8RB8 - chains C and D of the 7 polymer chains in the assembly; structure by electron microscopy, 3.41 A resolution.

Chain C:
Molecule: Ion-translocating oxidoreductase complex subunit C
Source organism: Azotobacter vinelandii DJ
Notes: EC 7.-.-.-
Reference sequence: C1DMA6 (C1DMA6_AZOVD); residues 1-496 here = UniProt positions 1-496
Sequence (496 residues; row label = number of the first residue in the row):
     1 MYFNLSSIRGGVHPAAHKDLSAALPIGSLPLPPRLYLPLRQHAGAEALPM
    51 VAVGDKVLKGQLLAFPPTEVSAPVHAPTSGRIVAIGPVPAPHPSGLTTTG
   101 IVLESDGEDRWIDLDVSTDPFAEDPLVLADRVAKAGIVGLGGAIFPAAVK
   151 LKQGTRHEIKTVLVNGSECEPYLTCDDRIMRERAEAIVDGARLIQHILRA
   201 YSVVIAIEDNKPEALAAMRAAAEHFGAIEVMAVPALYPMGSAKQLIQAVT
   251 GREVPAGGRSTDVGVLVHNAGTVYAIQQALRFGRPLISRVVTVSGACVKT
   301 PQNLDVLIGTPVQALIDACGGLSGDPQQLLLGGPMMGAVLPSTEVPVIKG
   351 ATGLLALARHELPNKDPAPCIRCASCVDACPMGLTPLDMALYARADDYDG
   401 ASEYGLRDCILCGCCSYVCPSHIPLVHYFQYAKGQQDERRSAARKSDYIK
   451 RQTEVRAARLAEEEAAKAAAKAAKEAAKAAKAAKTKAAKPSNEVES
Unresolved in the structure: 1-2, 479-496
Bound ions: 4Fe-4S cluster Fe site 1: Cys-370, Cys-373, Cys-376, Cys-419; 4Fe-4S cluster Fe site 2: Cys-380, Cys-409, Cys-412, Cys-415
Small-molecule neighbours:
  - FMN (flavin mononucleotide): Gly-139, Leu-140, Gly-141, Gly-142, Ala-143, Lys-150, Asn-165, Ser-167, Glu-168, Cys-169, Glu-170, Asp-176, Tyr-237, Gly-240, Ser-241, Ala-242, Val-267, His-268, Asn-269, Thr-272, Met-336, Ile-410, Cys-412
  - 4Fe-4S cluster (SF4), molecule 1: Cys-370, Ile-371, Arg-372, Cys-373, Ala-374, Ser-375, Cys-376, Leu-387, Val-418, Cys-419, Pro-420, Ser-421, Ile-423, Leu-425
  - 4Fe-4S cluster (SF4), molecule 2: Cys-380, Pro-381, Met-382, Leu-384, Pro-386, Met-389, Cys-409, Ile-410, Leu-411, Cys-412, Gly-413, Cys-414, Cys-415, Val-426, Phe-429

Chain D:
Molecule: Ion-translocating oxidoreductase complex subunit D
Source organism: Azotobacter vinelandii DJ
Notes: EC 7.-.-.-
Reference sequence: C1DMA5 (C1DMA5_AZOVD); numbering as in UniProt (aligned over 1-366)
Sequence (366 residues; row label = number of the first residue in the row):
     1 MSTISVAAGPFAHDRSSVNRIMLDVCLALTPATLFGLVMFGWPAINLWLV
    51 TCVSALAIEAACLRLLGQPMRRLLDGSALLTGWLLAISLPPWAPWWIGVG
   101 GSLFAIGIGKQLYGGIGQNPFNPAMLARVALLIAFPLQMTTWALPHPLFS
   151 SSAPGFFDSLAITFAGAPLADGMTGATALGNLKTELTLNRTAQEILEGGF
   201 STISALFGSTPGSLGETSELLLLVGGVWLVLRRIIHWEIPVAILASVFVM
   251 ATLAYLINPERYAGGLYQLTSGGLILCAFFIATDPVTSPISRVGRLIFGV
   301 GCGVLIYVIRTWGSFPEAAAFAVLFMNALTPLIDRYWRPRAYGRNVRGKP
   351 LVAAKWTSQVKEVDKV
Unresolved in the structure: 1-4, 354-366
Glycans and other covalent adducts: flavin mononucleotide (FMN) linked to Thr-177
Small-molecule neighbours:
  - FMN (flavin mononucleotide), molecule 1: Ser-88, Met-125, Arg-128, Leu-132, Trp-142, Ala-178, Leu-179, Gly-180, Gly-212, Ser-213, Glu-216, Gly-272, Gly-273, Leu-276, Cys-277, Ile-281, Pro-316, Glu-317, Ala-318, Ala-319, Ala-320, Phe-321
  - FMN, molecule 2: Leu-132, Thr-140, Thr-184, Phe-315, Pro-316
  - riboflavin (RBF): Ile-21, Met-22, Val-25, Ser-77, Leu-80, Thr-81, Leu-84, Lys-110, Ile-116, Gly-117, Asn-119, Asn-122, Pro-123, Ala-124, Ile-235, Phe-280, Ile-281, Thr-283, Asp-284, Pro-285, Val-286

Interface between chain C and chain D:
Residue-residue contacts - 69 pairs, chain C then chain D:
  Arg-9(C) with Arg-340(D), hydrogen bond (side chain-backbone); Ala-341(D), hydrogen bond (side chain-backbone)
  Pro-93(C) with Val-6(D)
  Lys-243(C) with Tyr-342(D), hydrogen bond (backbone-side chain)
  Gln-247(C) with Tyr-342(D)
  Glu-253(C) with Arg-340(D), salt bridge; Tyr-342(D); Gly-343(D), hydrogen bond (side chain-backbone)
  Val-254(C) with Tyr-342(D), hydrogen bond (backbone-side chain); Gly-343(D)
  Pro-255(C) with Gly-343(D); Leu-351(D)
  Ala-256(C) with Gly-343(D), hydrogen bond (backbone-backbone); Arg-344(D); Pro-350(D)
  Gln-328(C) with Ala-7(D)
  Leu-330(C) with Phe-11(D), hydrophobic
  Pro-334(C) with Pro-10(D); Phe-11(D), hydrogen bond (backbone-backbone)
  Met-335(C) with Pro-10(D); Ala-12(D), hydrophobic
  Val-339(C) with Ala-7(D); Phe-11(D), hydrophobic
  Leu-362(C) with Phe-11(D), hydrophobic
  Pro-363(C) with Phe-11(D); His-13(D)
  Lys-365(C) with Pro-10(D)
  Asp-366(C) with Arg-71(D), salt bridge
  Pro-369(C) with Arg-72(D); Ile-116(D); Gln-118(D)
  Cys-370(C) with Gly-117(D)
  Ile-371(C) with Ile-116(D), hydrophobic; Pro-285(D); Val-286(D)
  Arg-372(C) with Pro-285(D); Val-286(D), hydrogen bond (side chain-backbone); Ser-288(D); Ile-290(D); Asp-334(D), salt bridge
  Ala-374(C) with Ile-290(D)
  Val-377(C) with Pro-339(D), hydrophobic
  Asp-378(C) with His-236(D)
  Met-382(C) with Ala-341(D); Tyr-342(D), hydrogen bond (backbone-backbone)
  Gly-383(C) with Pro-339(D); Arg-340(D); Ala-341(D)
  Thr-385(C) with Pro-339(D)
  Leu-387(C) with Ile-290(D), hydrophobic
  Glu-403(C) with Arg-338(D)
  Tyr-404(C) with Arg-338(D)
  Arg-407(C) with Arg-344(D)
  Asp-408(C) with Arg-344(D), salt bridge
  Gly-413(C) with Pro-10(D)
  Ser-416(C) with Pro-10(D); His-13(D), hydrogen bond (backbone-side chain)
  Tyr-417(C) with Ala-12(D); His-13(D), hydrogen bond (backbone-side chain); Asp-14(D), hydrogen bond (backbone-backbone)
  Val-418(C) with Asp-14(D)
  Cys-419(C) with His-13(D), hydrogen bond (backbone-side chain)
  Pro-420(C) with Ser-16(D); Ser-17(D); Ile-21(D), hydrophobic
  Ser-421(C) with Val-18(D)
  His-422(C) with His-13(D); Ser-16(D), hydrogen bond (side chain-backbone)
  His-427(C) with Ala-8(D)
Interface residues without a listed pair, chain C (53 interface residues in all): Gln-244, Arg-252, Asp-262, Gly-337, Leu-357, Glu-361, Pro-367, Cys-373, Leu-384, Asp-388, Val-426, Gln-430
Interface residues without a listed pair, chain D (35 interface residues in all): Gly-9, Arg-295, Ala-353

Summary:
53 residues of chain C and 35 residues of chain D are in contact, with 14 hydrogen bonds and 4 salt bridges.
Polar contacts include Glu-253(C)/Arg-340(D), Asp-366(C)/Arg-71(D) and Arg-372(C)/Asp-334(D). Ligands of chain
C: flavin mononucleotide and 4Fe-4S cluster.
Here chain C is Ion-translocating oxidoreductase complex subunit C and chain D is Ion-translocating
oxidoreductase complex subunit D, both from Azotobacter vinelandii DJ. Entry 8RB8 (Cryo-EM structure of the
NADH:ferredoxin oxidoreductase RNF from Azotobacter vinelandii, purified with 2-ME/TCEP, NADH added) was
determined by electron microscopy (same publication as 8RB9, 8RBM, 8RBQ and 8AHX).
